Entry 2CEX (X-ray diffraction, 2.20 A resolution); this record covers chain A.

# Chain A
Protein: Protein HI0146
From: Haemophilus influenzae
Reference sequence: P44542 (Y146_HAEIN); residues 1-306 here correspond to UniProt positions 24-329 (UniProt number = residue number + 23)
Sequence (306 residues; each row starts with the number of its first residue):
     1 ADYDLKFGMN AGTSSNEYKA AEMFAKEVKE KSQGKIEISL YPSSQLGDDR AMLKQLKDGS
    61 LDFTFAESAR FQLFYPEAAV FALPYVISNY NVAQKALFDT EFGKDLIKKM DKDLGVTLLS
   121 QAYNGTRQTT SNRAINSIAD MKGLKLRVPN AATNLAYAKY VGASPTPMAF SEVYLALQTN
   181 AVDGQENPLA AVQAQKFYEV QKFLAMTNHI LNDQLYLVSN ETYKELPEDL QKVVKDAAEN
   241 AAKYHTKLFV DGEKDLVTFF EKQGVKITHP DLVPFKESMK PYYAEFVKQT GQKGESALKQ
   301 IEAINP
Disordered / not traced: 1, 306
Bound ions: Zn2+ site 1: Asp-2, Asp-4; Zn2+ site 2: His-269 (shared with 1 residue of chain B)
Curated features (UniProtKB/Swiss-Prot):
  - binding site (N-acetyl-beta-neuraminate): Asn-10, Asp-49, Glu-67, Arg-127, Arg-147, Asn-187
What the authors report for this chain:
  - binding site for 2-deoxy-2,3-dehydro-N-acetyl-neuraminic acid: Asn-10, Asp-49, Glu-67, Arg-127, Arg-147, Phe-170, Asn-187

# Summary
Asp-2 and Asp-4 coordinate Zn2+ site 1. Curated annotation (UniProt) lists 6 N-acetyl-beta-neuraminate-binding
residues. The paper reports a binding site for 2-deoxy-2,3-dehydro-N-acetyl-neuraminic acid at Asn-10, Asp-49
and Glu-67 among others.
Chain A is Protein HI0146 (Haemophilus influenzae); the structure, Structure of a sialic acid binding protein
(SiaP) in the presence of the sialic acid acid ..., was determined by X-ray diffraction together with 2CEY
from the same study.
